Entry 7W3X (electron microscopy, 3.21 A resolution); this record covers chain C.

== Chain C ==
Name: Membrane-localized LRR receptor-like protein
Source organism: Nicotiana benthamiana
UniProtKB: A0A2I8B6R1 (A0A2I8B6R1_NICBE); residues 1-934 here = UniProt positions 1-934
Chain sequence (934 residues; row label = number of the first residue in the row):
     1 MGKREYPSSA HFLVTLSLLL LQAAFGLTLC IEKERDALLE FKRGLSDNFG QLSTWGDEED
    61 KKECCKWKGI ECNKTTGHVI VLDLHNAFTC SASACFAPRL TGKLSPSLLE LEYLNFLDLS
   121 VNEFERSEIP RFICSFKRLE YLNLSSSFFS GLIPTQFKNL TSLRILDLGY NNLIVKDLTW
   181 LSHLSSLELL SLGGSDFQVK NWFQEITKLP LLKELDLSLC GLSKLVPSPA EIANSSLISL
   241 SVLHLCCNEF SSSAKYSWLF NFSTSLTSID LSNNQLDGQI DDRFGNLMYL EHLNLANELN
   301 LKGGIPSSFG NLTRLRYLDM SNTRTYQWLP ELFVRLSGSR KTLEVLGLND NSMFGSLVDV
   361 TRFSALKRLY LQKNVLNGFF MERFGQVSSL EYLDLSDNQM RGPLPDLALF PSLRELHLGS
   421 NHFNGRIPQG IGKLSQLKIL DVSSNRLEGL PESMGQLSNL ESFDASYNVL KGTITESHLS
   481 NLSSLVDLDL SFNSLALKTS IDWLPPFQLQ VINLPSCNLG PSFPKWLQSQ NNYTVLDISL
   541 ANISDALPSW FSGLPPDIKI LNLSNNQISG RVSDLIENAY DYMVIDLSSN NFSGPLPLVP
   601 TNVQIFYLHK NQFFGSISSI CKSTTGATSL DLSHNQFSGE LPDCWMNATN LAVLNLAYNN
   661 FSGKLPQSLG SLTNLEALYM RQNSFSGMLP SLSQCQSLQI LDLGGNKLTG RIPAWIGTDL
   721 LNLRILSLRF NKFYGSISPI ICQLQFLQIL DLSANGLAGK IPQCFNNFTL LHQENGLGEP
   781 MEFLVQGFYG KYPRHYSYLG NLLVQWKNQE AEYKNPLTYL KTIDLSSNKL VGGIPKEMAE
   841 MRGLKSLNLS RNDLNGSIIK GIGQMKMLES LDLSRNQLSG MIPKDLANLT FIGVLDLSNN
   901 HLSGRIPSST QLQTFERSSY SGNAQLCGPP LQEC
Not modelled in the structure: 1-28, 91-94, 926-934
Disulfides: C30-C64, C90-C95, C621-C644, C742-C764
Covalent attachments: N-acetylglucosamine (NAG) linked to N73, N143, N159, N234, N261, N311, N481, N532, N542, N562, N591, N647, N767, N848, N855, N888

== In short ==
N-acetylglucosamine is covalently linked to N73, N143, N159, N234, N261 and N311 and 10 more.
Chain C is Membrane-localized LRR receptor-like protein (Nicotiana benthamiana); the structure, Cryo-EM
structure of plant receptor like protein RXEG1, was determined by electron microscopy, deposited together with
7DRC, 7W3T and 7W3V.
